PDB entry 4OMZ | X-ray diffraction, 2.64 A resolution | chains A and B

# Chain A (and B)
Protein: NolR
Organism: Sinorhizobium fredii
Notes: chain B of this document is another copy of the same molecule, construct and numbering; everything in this record applies to it too
UniProt: Q83TD2 (Q83TD2_RHIFR); numbering as in UniProt (aligned over 1-118)
Sequence (118 residues; each row starts with the number of its first residue):
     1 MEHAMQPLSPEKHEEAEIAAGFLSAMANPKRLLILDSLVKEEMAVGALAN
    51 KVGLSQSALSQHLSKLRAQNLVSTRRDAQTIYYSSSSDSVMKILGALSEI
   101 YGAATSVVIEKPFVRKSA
Disordered / not traced: 1-5, 104-118 (chain B: 1-4, 103-118)

# Interface between chain A and chain B
Pairs across the interface (57):
  Gln6(A) - Lys51(B)
  Pro7(A) - Asn50(B)
  Pro7(A) - Lys51(B)
  Leu8(A) - Leu33(B)  hydrophobic
  Leu8(A) - Lys51(B)  hydrogen bond (backbone-backbone)
  Lys12(A) - Leu33(B)
  His13(A) - Leu33(B)
  His13(A) - Val52(B)
  Glu15(A) - Tyr101(B)
  Glu15(A) - Gly102(B)
  Ala16(A) - Pro29(B)
  Ala16(A) - Leu33(B)  hydrophobic
  Glu17(A) - Pro29(B)
  Ile18(A) - Tyr101(B)  hydrophobic
  Ala19(A) - Leu32(B)  hydrophobic
  Ala19(A) - Tyr101(B)
  Ala20(A) - Asn28(B)
  Ala20(A) - Pro29(B)
  Ala20(A) - Leu32(B)
  Phe22(A) - Ile100(B)  hydrophobic
  Phe22(A) - Tyr101(B)
  Leu23(A) - Met26(B)
  Leu23(A) - Ala27(B)  hydrophobic
  Leu23(A) - Leu97(B)  hydrophobic
  Ser24(A) - Ala27(B)  hydrogen bond (side chain-backbone)
  Ala27(A) - Leu23(B)  hydrophobic
  Ala27(A) - Ser24(B)  hydrogen bond (backbone-side chain)
  Ala27(A) - Ala27(B)  hydrophobic
  Asn28(A) - Ala20(B)
  Pro29(A) - Ala16(B)
  Pro29(A) - Glu17(B)
  Pro29(A) - Ala20(B)
  Leu32(A) - Ala16(B)
  Leu32(A) - Ala19(B)  hydrophobic
  Leu32(A) - Ala20(B)
  Leu33(A) - Lys12(B)
  Leu33(A) - His13(B)
  Leu33(A) - Ala16(B)  hydrophobic
  Ser37(A) - Leu8(B)
  Asn50(A) - Pro7(B)
  Lys51(A) - Pro7(B)
  Lys51(A) - Leu8(B)  hydrogen bond (backbone-backbone)
  Val52(A) - His13(B)
  Ser89(A) - Ile100(B)
  Lys92(A) - Glu99(B)  salt bridge
  Lys92(A) - Ile100(B)
  Ile93(A) - Ala96(B)  hydrophobic
  Ala96(A) - Ile93(B)  hydrophobic
  Leu97(A) - Phe22(B)  hydrophobic
  Leu97(A) - Leu23(B)  hydrophobic
  Glu99(A) - Lys92(B)
  Ile100(A) - Phe22(B)  hydrophobic
  Ile100(A) - Ser89(B)
  Ile100(A) - Lys92(B)
  Tyr101(A) - Ile18(B)  hydrophobic
  Tyr101(A) - Ala19(B)  hydrophobic
  Tyr101(A) - Phe22(B)
Other interface residues (no listed pair), chain A (32 interface residues in all): Met26
Other interface residues (no listed pair), chain B (33 interface residues in all): Gln6, Asp36, Ser37

# Summary
The interface between chain A and chain B involves 32 residues on one side and 33 on the other, with 4
hydrogen bonds and 1 salt bridge. Among the polar pairs are Lys92(A)-Glu99(B), Ser24(A)-Ala27(B) and
Leu8(A)-Lys51(B).
Chain A and chain B are both NolR (Sinorhizobium fredii); the structure, Crystal Structure of NolR from
Sinorhizobium fredii, was determined by X-ray diffraction together with 4OMY and 4ON0 from the same study.
